Entry 7EY7 (electron microscopy, 4.30 A resolution (low resolution: residue-level contacts below are approximate; hydrogen-bond / salt-bridge calls are withheld)); this record covers chains s and E of the 42 polymer chains in the assembly.

[Chain s]
Molecule: Tail tubular protein gp12
Source organism: Escherichia phage T7
Reference sequence: P03747 (TUBE2_BPT7); residue numbers follow UniProt; this construct covers 1-794
Chain sequence (794 residues; each row starts with the number of its first residue):
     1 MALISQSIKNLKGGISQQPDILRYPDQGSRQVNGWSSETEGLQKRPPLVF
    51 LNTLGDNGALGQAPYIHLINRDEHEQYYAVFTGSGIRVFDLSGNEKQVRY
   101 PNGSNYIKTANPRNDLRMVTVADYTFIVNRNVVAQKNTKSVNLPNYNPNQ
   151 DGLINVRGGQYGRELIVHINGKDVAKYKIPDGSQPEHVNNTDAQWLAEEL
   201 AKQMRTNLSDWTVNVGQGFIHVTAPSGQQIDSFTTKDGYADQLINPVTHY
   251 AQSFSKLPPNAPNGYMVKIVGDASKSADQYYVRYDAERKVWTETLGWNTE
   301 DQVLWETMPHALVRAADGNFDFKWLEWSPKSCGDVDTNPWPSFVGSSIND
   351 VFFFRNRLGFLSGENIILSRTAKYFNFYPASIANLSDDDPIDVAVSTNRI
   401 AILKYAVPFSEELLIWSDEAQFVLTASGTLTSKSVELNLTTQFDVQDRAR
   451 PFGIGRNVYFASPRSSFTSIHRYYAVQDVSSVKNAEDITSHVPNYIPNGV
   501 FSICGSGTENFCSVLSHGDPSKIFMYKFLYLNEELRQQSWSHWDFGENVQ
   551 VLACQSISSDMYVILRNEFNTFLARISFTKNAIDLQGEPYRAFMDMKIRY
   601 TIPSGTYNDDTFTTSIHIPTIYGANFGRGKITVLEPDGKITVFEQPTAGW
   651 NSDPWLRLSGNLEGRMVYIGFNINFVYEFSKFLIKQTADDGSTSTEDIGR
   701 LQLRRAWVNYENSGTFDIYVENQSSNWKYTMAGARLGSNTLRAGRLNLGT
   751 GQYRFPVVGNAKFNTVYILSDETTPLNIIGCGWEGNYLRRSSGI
Unresolved in the structure: 1, 791-794

[Chain E]
Molecule: Internal virion protein gp14
Source organism: Escherichia phage T7
Reference sequence: P03724 (GP14_BPT7); numbering as in UniProt (aligned over 1-196)
Chain sequence (196 residues; each row starts with the number of its first residue):
     1 MCWAAAIPIAISGAQAISGQNAQAKMIAAQTAAGRRQAMEIMRQTNIQNA
    51 DLSLQARSKLEEASAELTSQNMQKVQAIGSIRAAIGESMLEGSSMDRIKR
   101 VTEGQFIREANMVTENYRRDYQAIFAQQLGGTQSAASQIDEIYKSEQKQK
   151 SKLQMVLDPLAIMGSSAASAYASGAFDSKSTTKAPIVAAKGTKTGR
Unresolved in the structure: 1-37, 140-196

[Chain s / chain E interface]
Residue-residue contacts (34):
  Arg157(s) - Glu61(E)
  Gly158(s) - Leu54(E)
  Gln160(s) - Leu54(E)
  Tyr161(s) - Asn46(E)
  Tyr161(s) - Ile47(E)
  Asp181(s) - Arg43(E)
  Ser183(s) - Met39(E)
  Ser183(s) - Met42(E)
  Ser183(s) - Arg43(E)
  Ser183(s) - Asn46(E)
  Gln184(s) - Met42(E)
  Pro185(s) - Met42(E)
  Val188(s) - Asn46(E)
  Ala193(s) - Arg57(E)
  Phe254(s) - Ala65(E)
  Phe254(s) - Thr68(E)
  Arg355(s) - Glu87(E)
  Asn356(s) - Gly86(E)
  Asn356(s) - Met89(E)
  Arg370(s) - Arg82(E)
  Ala372(s) - Arg82(E)
  Lys373(s) - Arg82(E)
  Asn384(s) - Met72(E)
  Asn384(s) - Val75(E)
  Asn384(s) - Gln76(E)
  Leu385(s) - Gln76(E)
  Asp387(s) - Gly79(E)
  Asp387(s) - Ser80(E)
  Asp387(s) - Ala83(E)
  Asp388(s) - Gly79(E)
  Asp388(s) - Arg82(E)
  Asp388(s) - Ala83(E)
  Thr429(s) - Glu87(E)
  Leu430(s) - Glu87(E)
Also at the interface, not in a pair above, chain s (27 interface residues in all): Val156, Gln242, Pro259, Thr371, Gly428
Also at the interface, not in a pair above, chain E (23 interface residues in all): Ala50, Leu60, Ala84

[Overview]
27 residues of chain s face 23 of chain E across their interface.
Chain s is Tail tubular protein gp12 and chain E is Internal virion protein gp14, both from Escherichia phage
T7; the structure, bacteriophage T7 tail complex, was determined by electron microscopy, deposited together
with 7EY6, 7EY8, 7EY9 and 7EYB.
